PDB entry 6XXP | X-ray diffraction, 1.50 A resolution | chain A

Chain A:
Molecule: NB_37
From: Camelus dromedarius
Amino-acid sequence (143 residues; numbered 1 to 143; the number before each row is that of its first residue):
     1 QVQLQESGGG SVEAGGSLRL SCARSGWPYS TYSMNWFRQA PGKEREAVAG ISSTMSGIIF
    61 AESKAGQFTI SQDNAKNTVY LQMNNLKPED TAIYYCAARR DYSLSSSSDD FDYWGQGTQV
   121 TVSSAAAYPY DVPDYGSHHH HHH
Disordered / not traced: 128-143
Disulfides: C22-C96

In short:
Chain A is NB_37 (Camelus dromedarius); the structure, Crystal structure of NB37, a nanobody targeting
prostate specific membrane antigen, was determined by X-ray diffraction together with 6XXN and 6XXO from the
same study.
